9G8A - chain A; structure by X-ray diffraction, 2.00 A resolution.

Chain A:
Protein: Lignostilbene dioxygenase
Source organism: Moesziomyces aphidis
Reference sequence: W3VHW6 (W3VHW6_MOEAP); numbering as in UniProt (aligned over 2-548)
Sequence (556 residues; row label = number of the first residue in the row; numbers below 1 keep their minus sign (Met-7 is residue -7)):
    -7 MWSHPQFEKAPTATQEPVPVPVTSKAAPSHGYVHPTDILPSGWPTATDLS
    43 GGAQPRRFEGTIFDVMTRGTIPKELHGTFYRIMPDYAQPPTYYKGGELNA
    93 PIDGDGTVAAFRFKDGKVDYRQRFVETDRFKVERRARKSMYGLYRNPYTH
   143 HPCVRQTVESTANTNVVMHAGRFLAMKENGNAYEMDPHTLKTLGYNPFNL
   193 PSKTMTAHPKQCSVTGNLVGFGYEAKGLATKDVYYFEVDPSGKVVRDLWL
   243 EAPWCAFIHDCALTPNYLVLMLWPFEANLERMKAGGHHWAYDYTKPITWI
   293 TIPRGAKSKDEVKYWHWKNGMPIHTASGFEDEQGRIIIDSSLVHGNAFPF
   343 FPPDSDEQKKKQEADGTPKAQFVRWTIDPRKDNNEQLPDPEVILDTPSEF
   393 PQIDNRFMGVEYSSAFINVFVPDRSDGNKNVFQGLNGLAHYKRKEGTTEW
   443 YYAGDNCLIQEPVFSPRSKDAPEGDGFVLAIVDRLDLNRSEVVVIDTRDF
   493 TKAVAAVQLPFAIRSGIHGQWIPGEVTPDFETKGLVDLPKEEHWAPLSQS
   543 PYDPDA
Disordered / not traced: -7 to 23
Construct notes: initiating methionine (-7); expression tag (-6 to 1)
Bound ions: Fe2+: His200, His251, His316, His510
Residues lining bound ligands: P-hydroxybenzaldehyde (HBA): Leu41, Ile94, Tyr136, Thr156, Lys169, Glu170, Phe249, His251, Trp265, His316, Phe340, Ile509
From the paper describing this entry:
  - Fe2+ coordination: His200, His251, His316, His510
  - mutagenesis - Y136A, Y136F, Y136F/T156A, Y136F/K169A, Y136F/T156A/K169A, T156A/K169A, K169A: decreased catalytic activity
  - mutagenesis - T156A: unchanged catalytic activity
  - mutagenesis - Q394N, N397F: increased catalytic activity

Overview:
Bound to chain A: P-hydroxybenzaldehyde. His200, His251, His316 and His510 form the Fe2+ site. From the paper:
Y136A, Y136F and Y136F/T156A, among others, reduce catalytic activity; Fe2+ coordination by His200, His251 and
His316 among others; 10 substitutions were tested in all.
Chain A is Lignostilbene dioxygenase (Moesziomyces aphidis); the structure, Carotenoid cleavage oxygenase from
Moesziomyces aphidis bound to p-hydroxybenzaldehyde, was determined by X-ray diffraction together with 9G88
and 9G89 from the same study.
